Entry 8SSC (X-ray diffraction, 2.75 A resolution); this record covers chain A.

== Chain A ==
Protein: Methionine synthase
Organism: Thermus thermophilus HB8
Notes: EC 2.1.1.13
Reference sequence: Q5SKM5 (Q5SKM5_THET8); numbering as in UniProt (aligned over 36-1185)
Sequence (1150 residues; numbered 36 to 1185; the number before each row is that of its first residue):
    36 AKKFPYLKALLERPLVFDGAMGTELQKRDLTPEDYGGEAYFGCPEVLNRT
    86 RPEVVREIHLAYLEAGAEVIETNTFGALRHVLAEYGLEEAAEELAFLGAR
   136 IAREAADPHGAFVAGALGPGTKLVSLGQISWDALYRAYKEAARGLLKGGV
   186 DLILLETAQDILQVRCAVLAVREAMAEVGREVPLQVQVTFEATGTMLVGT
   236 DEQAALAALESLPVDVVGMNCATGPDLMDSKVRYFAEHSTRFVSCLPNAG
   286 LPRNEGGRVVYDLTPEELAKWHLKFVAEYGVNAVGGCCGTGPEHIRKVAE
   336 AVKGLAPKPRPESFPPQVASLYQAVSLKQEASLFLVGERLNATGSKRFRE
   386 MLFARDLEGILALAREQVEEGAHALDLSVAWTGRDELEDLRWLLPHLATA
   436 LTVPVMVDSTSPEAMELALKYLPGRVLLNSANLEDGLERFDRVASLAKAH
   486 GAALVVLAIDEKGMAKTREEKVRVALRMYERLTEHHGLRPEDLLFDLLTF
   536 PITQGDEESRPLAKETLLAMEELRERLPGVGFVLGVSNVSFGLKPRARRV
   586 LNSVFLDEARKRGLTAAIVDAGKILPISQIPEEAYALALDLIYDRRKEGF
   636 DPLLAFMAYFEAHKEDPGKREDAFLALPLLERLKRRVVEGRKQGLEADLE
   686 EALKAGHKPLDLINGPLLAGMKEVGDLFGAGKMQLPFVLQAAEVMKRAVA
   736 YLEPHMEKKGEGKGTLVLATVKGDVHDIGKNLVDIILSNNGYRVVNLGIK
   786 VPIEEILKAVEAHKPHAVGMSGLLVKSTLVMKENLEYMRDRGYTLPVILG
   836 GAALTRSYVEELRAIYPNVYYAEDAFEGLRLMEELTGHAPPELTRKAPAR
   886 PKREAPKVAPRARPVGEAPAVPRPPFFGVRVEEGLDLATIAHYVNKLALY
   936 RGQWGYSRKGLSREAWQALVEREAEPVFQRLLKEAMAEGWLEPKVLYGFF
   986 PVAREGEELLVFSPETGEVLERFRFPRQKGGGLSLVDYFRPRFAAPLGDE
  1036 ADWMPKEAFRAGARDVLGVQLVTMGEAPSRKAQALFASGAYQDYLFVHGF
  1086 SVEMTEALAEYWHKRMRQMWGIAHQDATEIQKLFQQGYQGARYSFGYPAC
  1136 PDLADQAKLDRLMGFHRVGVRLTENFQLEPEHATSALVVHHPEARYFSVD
Disordered / not traced: 36, 650-657, 880-896, 1185
Metal / ion sites: K+: Asp53, Gly54, Glu106, Gly321
What the authors report for this chain:
  - conformationally variable residues (loop rearrangement, order/disorder transition): Lys649 to Asp657, His761, Glu877 to Ala897

== Overview ==
Asp53, Gly54, Glu106 and Gly321 coordinate K+. The paper reports conformational variability at Lys649, His761
and Glu877.
Chain A is Methionine synthase (Thermus thermophilus HB8); the structure, Full-Length Methionine synthase from
Thermus thermophilus HB8, was determined by X-ray diffraction, deposited together with 8SSD and 8SSE.
